2X8I - chain A; structure by X-ray diffraction, 1.92 A resolution.

# Chain A
Name: Serine/threonine-protein kinase CHK1
Organism: Homo sapiens
Notes: EC 2.7.11.1; fragment: chk1kd, residues 1-289
UniProtKB: O14757 (CHK1_HUMAN); numbering as in UniProt (aligned over 1-289)
Chain sequence (289 residues; each row starts with the number of its first residue):
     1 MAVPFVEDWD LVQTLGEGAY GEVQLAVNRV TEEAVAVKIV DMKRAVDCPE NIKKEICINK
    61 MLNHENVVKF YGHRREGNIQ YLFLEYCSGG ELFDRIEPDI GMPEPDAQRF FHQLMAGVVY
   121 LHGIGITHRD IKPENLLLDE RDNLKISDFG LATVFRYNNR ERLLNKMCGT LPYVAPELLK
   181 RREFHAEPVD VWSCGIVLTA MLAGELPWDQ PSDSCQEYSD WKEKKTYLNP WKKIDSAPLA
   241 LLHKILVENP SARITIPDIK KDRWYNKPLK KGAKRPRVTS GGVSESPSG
Not modelled in the structure: 1, 43-49, 270-289
Swiss-Prot annotation at these positions:
  - active site: Asp130 (Proton acceptor)
  - binding site (ATP): Leu15 to Val23, Lys38
  - modified residue (Phosphoserine): Ser280, Ser286
  - cross-link: Lys132 (Glycyl lysine isopeptide (Lys-Gly) (interchain with G-Cter in ubiquitin))
Ligand contacts: X8I (7-(3-hydroxyphenyl)-5-methyl[1,2,4]triazolo[4,3-a]quinolin-1(2H)-one): Leu15, Gly16, Glu17, Val23, Ala36, Leu84, Glu85, Tyr86, Cys87, Gly90, Glu91, Glu134, Leu137, Ser147
What the authors report for this chain:
  - binding site for X8I: Glu91

# Overview
Chain A binds compound X8I. UniProt lists active-site residue Asp130 and 10 ATP-binding residues. From the
paper: a binding site for X8I at Glu91.
Chain A is Serine/threonine-protein kinase CHK1 (Homo sapiens); the structure, Discovery of a Novel Class of
triazolones as Checkpoint Kinase Inhibitors - Hit to Lead Exploration, was determined by X-ray diffraction
(same publication as 2X8D and 2X8E).
